7YMI - chains C and D of the 40 polymer chains in the assembly; structure by electron microscopy, 3.30 A resolution.

== Chain C ==
Name: Photosystem II CP43 reaction center protein
Organism: Acaryochloris marina MBIC11017
UniProt: B0C1V7 (B0C1V7_ACAM1); numbering as in UniProt (aligned over 1-490)
Chain sequence (490 residues; row label = number of the first residue in the row):
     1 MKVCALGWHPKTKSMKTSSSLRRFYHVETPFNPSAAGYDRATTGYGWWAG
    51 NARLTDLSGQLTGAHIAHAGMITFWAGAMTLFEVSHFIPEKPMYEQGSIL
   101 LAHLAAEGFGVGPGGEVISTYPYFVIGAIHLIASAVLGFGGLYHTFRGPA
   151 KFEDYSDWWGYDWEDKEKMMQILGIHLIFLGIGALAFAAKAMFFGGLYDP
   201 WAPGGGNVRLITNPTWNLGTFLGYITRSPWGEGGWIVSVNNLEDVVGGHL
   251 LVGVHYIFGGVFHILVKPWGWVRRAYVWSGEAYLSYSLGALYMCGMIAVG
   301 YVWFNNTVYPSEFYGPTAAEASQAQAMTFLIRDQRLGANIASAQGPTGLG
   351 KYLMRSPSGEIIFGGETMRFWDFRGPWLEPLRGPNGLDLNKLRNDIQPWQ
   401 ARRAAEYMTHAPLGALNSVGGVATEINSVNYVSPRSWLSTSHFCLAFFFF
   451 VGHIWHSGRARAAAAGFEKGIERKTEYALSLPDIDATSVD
Not modelled in the structure: 1-34, 338-351, 413-429, 486-490
Bound ions: chlorophyll d Mg near Asn51 (its only coordinating residue here)
Small-molecule neighbours:
  - 8CT ((6'R,11cis,11'cis,13cis,15cis)-4',5'-didehydro-5',6'-dihydro-beta,beta-carotene), molecule 1: Ala67, Gly70, Met71, Phe74, Leu81, Phe124, Ala128, Leu131, Ile132, Ser134, Ala135, Gly138, Leu142, Thr145
  - 8CT, molecule 2: Tyr121, Val125, Ala128, Ile129, Ile132, Ala133, Val136, Leu137, Trp159
  - 8CT, molecule 3: Phe221, Tyr224, Ile225, Ile236, Asp244, Val245, Gly248, His249, Val252, Ala275, Tyr276, Tyr301
  - chlorophyll d (CL7), molecule 1: Gly37, Tyr38, Trp47, Gly50, Asn51, Arg53, Leu54, Leu57, Gln60, Ala64, Ala67, Met71, Thr145
  - chlorophyll d (CL7), molecule 2: Tyr45, Trp48, Ala49, Gly50, Asn51, Ala52, Glu281, Leu284, Leu288, Phe448, Phe449, Val451, Gly452, Trp455, His456, Arg459
  - chlorophyll d (CL7), molecule 3: Asn51, Leu54, Thr55, Leu61, Ala64, His65, His68, Ile72, Tyr161, Trp163, Met169, Ile172, His176, Gly280, Glu281, Tyr283, Leu284, Ser287, Leu288, Leu291
  - chlorophyll d (CL7), molecule 4: Asn51, His68, Met71, Ile72, Trp75, Leu291, Leu445, Phe449
  - chlorophyll d (CL7), molecule 5: Thr62, His65, Ile66, Ala69, Phe152, Trp158, Trp159, Tyr161, Lys168, Ile172, Ile175, His176, Phe179
  - chlorophyll d (CL7), molecule 6: Thr62, Ile66, Val136, Leu137, Phe139, Gly140, Tyr143, His144, Pro149, Phe152, Tyr155, Trp159
  - chlorophyll d (CL7), molecule 7: Ala69, Ile72, Thr73, Trp75, Ala76, Thr80, Leu100, His103, Leu104, Glu107, Phe109, Ile126, His130, Leu291
  - chlorophyll d (CL7), molecule 8: Trp75, Leu100, His103, Phe179, Leu180, Ile182, Gly183, Leu291, Cys294, Gly295, Ala298, Tyr309, Leu438, His442, Leu445, Ala446, Phe449
  - chlorophyll d (CL7), molecule 9: Trp75, Met79, Phe82, Glu83, Gly97, Ile99, Trp437, Leu438, Ser441, His442
  - chlorophyll d (CL7), molecule 10: Ala106, Glu107, Leu180, Gly183, Ala184, Phe187, Ile236, Val245, His249, Leu251, Val252, His255, Tyr256, Met293, Cys294, Ile297, Ala298, Tyr301, Val308, Tyr309
  - chlorophyll d (CL7), molecule 11: Lys166, Met169, Met170, Ile172, Leu173, His176, Leu177, Leu180, Tyr256, Tyr276, Trp278, Tyr283, Tyr286, Ser287, Ala290, Leu291, Cys294
  - chlorophyll d (CL7), molecule 12: Met170, Leu173, Leu177, His255, Tyr256, Phe258, Gly259, Phe262, His263, Val266, Lys267, Pro268, Trp269, Trp271, Val272, Tyr276
  - chlorophyll d (CL7), molecule 13: Trp216, Leu218, Phe221, Leu222, Ile225, Leu251, Val254, His255, Phe258
  - chlorophyll d (CL7), molecule 14: Trp230, Ala275, Tyr276, Val277, Ala282, Ser285, Tyr286, Gly289, Ala290, Tyr292, Met293, Phe450, His453, Ser457, Ala460, Arg461
Reported in the primary citation:
  - binding site for chlorophyll d: His255

== Chain D ==
Name: Photosystem II D2 protein 1
Organism: Acaryochloris marina MBIC11017
Notes: EC 1.10.3.9
UniProt: B0C1V6 (PSBD1_ACAM1); residues 1-351 here = UniProt positions 1-351
Chain sequence (351 residues; numbered 1 to 351; the number before each row is that of its first residue):
     1 MTIAVGRAQERGWFDVLDDWLKRDRFVFIGWSGILLFPCAFLSIGGWFTG
    51 TTFVTSWYTHGLASSYLEGANFLTVAVSTPADSLGHSLLLLWGPEAQGDF
   101 TRWCQLGGLWNFTTLHGVFGLIGFMLRQFEIARLVGVRPYNAVAFSGPIA
   151 VYVSVFLMYPLGQSSWFFAPSWGVTSIFRFLLFAQGFHNLTLNPFHMMGV
   201 AGILGGALLCAIHGATVENTLFEDGQDANTFAAFTPTQAEETYSMVTANR
   251 FWSQIFGIAFSNKRWLHFFMLFVPVTGLWASAIGLVGIALNMRAYDFVSQ
   301 EIRAAEDPEFETFYTKNILLNEGLRAWMAPQDQIHENFIFPEEVLPRGNA
   351 L
Not modelled in the structure: 1-10, 225-240, 350-351
Bound ions: Fe2+: His213, His267 (together with bicarbonate ion) (shared with 2 residues of chain A)
Small-molecule neighbours:
  - 8CT ((6'R,11cis,11'cis,13cis,15cis)-4',5'-didehydro-5',6'-dihydro-beta,beta-carotene): Phe41, Leu42, Gly45, Gly46, Phe48, Thr49, Phe100, Trp103, Leu109, Phe112
  - bicarbonate ion (BCT): His213, Glu241, Tyr243, Lys263, His267
  - chlorophyll d (CL7), molecule 1: Ile34, Leu35, Pro38, Cys39, Leu42, Leu88, Leu89, Leu90, Leu91, Trp92, Trp103, Gly108, Asn111, Phe112, Leu115, His116, Phe119
  - chlorophyll d (CL7), molecule 2: Leu35, Leu88, Phe119, Ile122, Met125, Leu126, Phe129, Ile149
  - chlorophyll d (CL7), molecule 3: Leu121, Pro148, Val151, Tyr152, Val155, Phe180, Leu181, Ala184, Gln185, Leu190, Thr191, His196, Gly199, Val200, Ile203, Leu204, Leu278, Ser281, Ala282, Leu285
  - chlorophyll d (CL7), molecule 4: Tyr152, Phe156, Trp172, Val174, Ile177, Phe178, Phe180, Leu181
  - chlorophyll d (CL7), molecule 5: Met197, Val200, Ala201, Leu204, Gly205, Leu208
  - pheophytin a (PHO), molecule 1: Leu36, Ala40, Ser43, Ile44, Trp47, Thr113, Gly117, Gly120, Leu121, Phe124, Gln128, Asn141, Ala144, Phe145, Pro148, Tyr152, Trp172, Gly173, Val174, Ile203, Pro274, Val275, Leu278
  - pheophytin a (PHO), molecule 2: Leu204, Ala207, Leu208, Ala211, Ile212, Trp252, Phe256
  - plastoquinone 9 (PL9; 2,3-dimethyl-5-(3,7,11,15,19,23,27,31,35-nonamethyl-2,6,10,14,18,22,26,30,34-hexatriacontanonaenyl-2,5-cyclohexadiene-1,4-dione-2,3-dimethyl-5-solanesyl-1,4-benzoquinone): Met197, Met198, Ala201, Gly202, Gly205, Leu208, Leu209, Ile212, His213, Thr216, Tyr243, Met245, Ala248, Asn249, Trp252, Phe256, Ile258, Ala259, Phe260, Leu266, Phe269, Phe272, Val273, Thr276
Reported in the primary citation:
  - binding site for chlorophyll d: Trp172, Ile177, Phe178, Ala184, Leu190, His196

== Interface between chain C and chain D ==
Residue-residue contacts (19; chain C residue first):
  Lys469(C) with Glu223(D)
  Gly470(C) with Leu221(D); Glu223(D)
  Ile471(C) with Leu221(D), hydrogen bond (backbone-backbone); Phe222(D); Glu223(D), hydrogen bond (backbone-backbone); Thr247(D)
  Glu472(C) with Glu223(D)
  Arg473(C) with Phe222(D); Asp224(D), salt bridge; Glu241(D)
  Glu476(C) with Phe222(D); Ser244(D), hydrogen bond; Thr247(D), hydrogen bond
  Ala478(C) with Thr247(D)
  Leu479(C) with Val246(D), hydrophobic
  Leu481(C) with Arg250(D)
  Pro482(C) with Arg250(D), hydrogen bond (backbone-side chain)
  Ile484(C) with Arg250(D)
Also at the interface, not in a pair above, chain C (12 interface residues in all): Asp483
Also at the interface, not in a pair above, chain D (11 interface residues in all): Thr220, Gln254

== In short ==
12 residues of chain C face 11 of chain D across their interface, with 5 hydrogen bonds and 1 salt bridge.
Polar pairs include Arg473(C)-Asp224(D), Glu476(C)-Ser244(D) and Glu476(C)-Thr247(D). From the paper: a
binding site for chlorophyll d at His255(C) and Trp172(D) among others.
Chain C is Photosystem II CP43 reaction center protein and chain D is Photosystem II D2 protein 1, both from
Acaryochloris marina MBIC11017; the structure, PSII-Pcb Dimer of Acaryochloris Marina, was determined by
electron microscopy together with 7YMM from the same study.
